Entry 8QSI (electron microscopy, 2.75 A resolution); this record covers chains PA and PL of the 24 polymer chains in the assembly.

== Chain PA (and PL) ==
Protein: Portal protein
Organism: Haloferax tailed virus 1
Notes: chain PL of this document is another copy of the same molecule, construct and numbering; everything in this record applies to it too
UniProt: A0A410N6Q2 (A0A410N6Q2_9CAUD); residue numbers follow UniProt; this construct covers 1-675
Amino-acid sequence (675 residues; row label = number of the first residue in the row):
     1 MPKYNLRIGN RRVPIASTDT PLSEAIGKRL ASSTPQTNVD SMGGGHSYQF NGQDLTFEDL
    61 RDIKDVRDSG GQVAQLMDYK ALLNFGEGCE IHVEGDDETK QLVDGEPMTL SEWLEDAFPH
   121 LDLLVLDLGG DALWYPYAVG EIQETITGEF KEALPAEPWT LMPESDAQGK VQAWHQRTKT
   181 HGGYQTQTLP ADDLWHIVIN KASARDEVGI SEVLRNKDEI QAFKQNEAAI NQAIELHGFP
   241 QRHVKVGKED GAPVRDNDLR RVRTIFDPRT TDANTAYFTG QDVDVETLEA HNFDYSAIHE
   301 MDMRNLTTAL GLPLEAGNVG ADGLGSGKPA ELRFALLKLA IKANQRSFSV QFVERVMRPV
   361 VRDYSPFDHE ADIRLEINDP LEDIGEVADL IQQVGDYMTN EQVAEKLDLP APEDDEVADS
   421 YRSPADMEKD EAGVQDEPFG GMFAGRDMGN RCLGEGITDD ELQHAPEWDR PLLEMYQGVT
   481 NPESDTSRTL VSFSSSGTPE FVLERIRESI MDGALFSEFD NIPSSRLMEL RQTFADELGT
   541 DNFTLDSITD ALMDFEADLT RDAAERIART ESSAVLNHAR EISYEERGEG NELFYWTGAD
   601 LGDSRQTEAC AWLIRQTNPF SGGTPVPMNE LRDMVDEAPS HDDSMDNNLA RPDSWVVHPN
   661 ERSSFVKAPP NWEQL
Unresolved in the structure: 1-30, 46-50, 437-675
Modified positions: His196 (nd1-phosphonohistidine; HIP); His243 (nd1-phosphonohistidine; HIP); His291 (nd1-phosphonohistidine; HIP)

== How chain PA and chain PL interact ==
Pairs across the interface (174):
  Arg61(PA) with Asp40(PL), salt bridge
  Arg67(PA) with Arg215(PL), hydrogen bond (backbone-side chain)
  Asp68(PA) with Arg215(PL)
  Ser69(PA) with Arg215(PL)
  Gly70(PA) with Arg215(PL); Asn216(PL)
  Gly71(PA) with Asn216(PL), hydrogen bond (backbone-side chain)
  Ala74(PA) with Arg215(PL)
  Gln75(PA) with Thr308(PL); Gly311(PL)
  Tyr79(PA) with Leu336(PL), hydrophobic
  Leu82(PA) with Leu339(PL); Ala340(PL), hydrophobic; Ala343(PL), hydrophobic
  Leu83(PA) with Leu336(PL), hydrophobic
  Gly86(PA) with Leu339(PL); Lys342(PL)
  Glu87(PA) with Leu339(PL); Lys342(PL)
  Pro119(PA) with Arg346(PL)
  His120(PA) with Arg346(PL), hydrogen bond; Val350(PL); Glu354(PL), salt bridge
  Asp122(PA) with Arg346(PL), salt bridge
  Leu123(PA) with Arg346(PL); Ser347(PL); Val350(PL), hydrophobic
  Leu126(PA) with Ala343(PL), hydrophobic
  Glu141(PA) with Ser32(PL), hydrogen bond; Pro35(PL); Gln36(PL), hydrogen bond (side chain-backbone); Thr37(PL), hydrogen bond; Arg205(PL), salt bridge
  Ile142(PA) with Ala31(PL), hydrogen bond (backbone-backbone); Ser32(PL)
  Gln143(PA) with Ser32(PL), hydrogen bond; Ser33(PL), hydrogen bond (side chain-backbone); Thr34(PL); Pro35(PL)
  Glu144(PA) with Ala31(PL), hydrogen bond (side chain-backbone); Ser32(PL), hydrogen bond (side chain-backbone); Ser33(PL)
  Leu154(PA) with Pro35(PL), hydrophobic; Arg205(PL)
  Pro155(PA) with Ala204(PL), hydrophobic; Arg205(PL), hydrogen bond (backbone-side chain)
  Ala156(PA) with Thr37(PL)
  Glu157(PA) with Val39(PL); Asp40(PL); Ser203(PL)
  Trp159(PA) with Asp40(PL), hydrogen bond; Ser203(PL)
  Thr160(PA) with Asp40(PL)
  Leu161(PA) with Thr37(PL)
  Gln176(PA) with Thr37(PL); Asn38(PL), hydrogen bond (side chain-backbone)
  Thr178(PA) with Asn38(PL); Asp40(PL)
  Lys179(PA) with Asp40(PL), hydrogen bond (backbone-side chain); Ser41(PL)
  Thr180(PA) with Ser41(PL), hydrogen bond (backbone-backbone); Gly43(PL), hydrogen bond (backbone-backbone); Gly44(PL), hydrogen bond (backbone-backbone)
  His181(PA) with Gly43(PL); Gly44(PL), hydrogen bond (backbone-backbone)
  Gln185(PA) with Asn38(PL)
  Gln187(PA) with Gln36(PL), hydrogen bond (side chain-backbone); Asn38(PL)
  Leu189(PA) with Gln36(PL)
  Asp193(PA) with Ala31(PL), hydrogen bond (side chain-backbone); Ser32(PL); Gln36(PL)
  Leu194(PA) with Thr37(PL)
  Gly238(PA) with Phe293(PL)
  Phe239(PA) with Ala229(PL), hydrophobic; Ile230(PL), hydrophobic; Ala233(PL), hydrophobic; Phe293(PL), hydrophobic; Ile298(PL), hydrophobic
  Pro240(PA) with His237(PL), hydrogen bond (backbone-side chain); His291(PL); Phe293(PL)
  Arg242(PA) with Leu236(PL), hydrogen bond (side chain-backbone); Gln241(PL), hydrogen bond; His291(PL)
  Lys248(PA) with Asp250(PL), salt bridge
  Pro268(PA) with Gln232(PL); Leu236(PL), hydrophobic
  Thr271(PA) with Leu236(PL)
  Asp272(PA) with Glu235(PL)
  Ala273(PA) with Glu235(PL), hydrogen bond (backbone-side chain); Phe239(PL), hydrophobic; Gln241(PL)
  Asn274(PA) with Pro268(PL)
  Thr275(PA) with Gln241(PL)
  Ala276(PA) with Arg242(PL); Pro268(PL), hydrophobic
  Tyr277(PA) with Gln241(PL); Arg242(PL), hydrogen bond (backbone-backbone); His243(PL); Val244(PL), hydrogen bond (backbone-backbone); Leu288(PL), hydrophobic
  Phe278(PA) with Val244(PL); Leu259(PL); Arg263(PL); Phe266(PL), hydrophobic
  Thr279(PA) with His243(PL); Val244(PL), hydrogen bond (backbone-backbone); Lys245(PL); Val246(PL), hydrogen bond (backbone-backbone); Leu259(PL)
  Gly280(PA) with Lys245(PL); Val246(PL); Leu259(PL)
  Gln281(PA) with Lys245(PL); Val246(PL); Gly247(PL), hydrogen bond (side chain-backbone); Glu249(PL); Asp284(PL), hydrogen bond
  Val283(PA) with His243(PL); Lys245(PL)
  Asp284(PA) with His243(PL); Lys245(PL), salt bridge
  Val285(PA) with His243(PL); Leu288(PL)
  Thr287(PA) with His291(PL)
  Ala290(PA) with Phe293(PL), hydrophobic
  Tyr295(PA) with Asp294(PL); Ala297(PL); Ile298(PL)
  His299(PA) with Met301(PL)
  Pro313(PA) with Leu332(PL), hydrophobic
  Glu315(PA) with Leu324(PL); Pro329(PL); Leu332(PL); Arg333(PL)
  Ala316(PA) with Leu332(PL)
  Asn318(PA) with Arg304(PL), hydrogen bond (backbone-side chain); Thr308(PL), hydrogen bond; Leu324(PL); Arg333(PL)
  Val319(PA) with Leu324(PL)
  Gly320(PA) with Leu324(PL)
  Gly325(PA) with Pro329(PL)
  Phe334(PA) with Lys328(PL); Leu332(PL), hydrophobic
  Leu337(PA) with Leu332(PL), hydrophobic
  Tyr364(PA) with Ala31(PL), hydrogen bond (side chain-backbone)
  Leu381(PA) with Ala335(PL), hydrophobic
  Ile384(PA) with Leu390(PL), hydrophobic
  Ala388(PA) with Leu390(PL), hydrophobic; Gln393(PL)
  Asp389(PA) with Gln393(PL), hydrogen bond
  Ile391(PA) with Val394(PL), hydrophobic; Tyr397(PL), hydrophobic
  Gln392(PA) with Gln393(PL)
  Asn400(PA) with Tyr397(PL)
  Val403(PA) with Tyr397(PL), hydrophobic
  Leu407(PA) with Val394(PL), hydrophobic
  Leu409(PA) with Met398(PL), hydrophobic
  Pro410(PA) with Gln402(PL)
  Pro412(PA) with Tyr421(PL)
  Ser423(PA) with Asp396(PL), hydrogen bond (side chain-backbone); Tyr397(PL)
  Pro424(PA) with Asp396(PL); Tyr397(PL); Tyr421(PL), hydrophobic
  Ala425(PA) with Asp396(PL), hydrogen bond (backbone-backbone); Tyr421(PL)
  Glu428(PA) with Ser420(PL), hydrogen bond; Tyr421(PL), hydrogen bond (side chain-backbone); Arg422(PL), hydrogen bond (side chain-backbone)
  Lys429(PA) with Arg422(PL)
  Gln435(PA) with Gln435(PL)
Interface residues without a listed pair, chain PA (107 interface residues in all): Lys64, Gln72, Asp78, Lys151, Arg177, Glu227, Ile230, Asn231, Ile234, Gln241, Arg269, Ala330, Pro380, Gly385, Gly395, Glu413
Interface residues without a listed pair, chain PL (88 interface residues in all): Met42, Ala202, Pro240, Lys248, Val262, Asn305, Ala309, Leu314, Gln392, Lys406, Asp419, Asp436

== Summary ==
107 residues of chain PA face 88 of chain PL across their interface, with 40 hydrogen bonds and 6 salt
bridges. Among the polar pairs are Arg61(PA)-Asp40(PL), His120(PA)-Glu354(PL) and Asp122(PA)-Arg346(PL).
Chain PA and chain PL are both Portal protein (Haloferax tailed virus 1); the structure, Portal protein of
empty Haloferax tailed virus 1, was determined by electron microscopy together with 8QPG, 8QPQ, 8QQN, 8QSY,
9FKB, 9H4P, 9H5B and 9H7V from the same study.
